Entry 8PB9 (electron microscopy, 3.30 A resolution); this record covers chains D and E of the 5 polymer chains in the assembly.

== Chain D (and E) ==
Name: Transcriptional regulator FleQ
From: Pseudomonas aeruginosa PAO1
Notes: chain E of this document is another copy of the same molecule, construct and numbering; everything in this record applies to it too
UniProt: G3XCV0 (FLEQ_PSEAE); numbering as in UniProt (aligned over 2-394)
Sequence (396 residues; each row starts with the number of its first residue; numbers below 1 keep their minus sign (Met-1 is residue -1)):
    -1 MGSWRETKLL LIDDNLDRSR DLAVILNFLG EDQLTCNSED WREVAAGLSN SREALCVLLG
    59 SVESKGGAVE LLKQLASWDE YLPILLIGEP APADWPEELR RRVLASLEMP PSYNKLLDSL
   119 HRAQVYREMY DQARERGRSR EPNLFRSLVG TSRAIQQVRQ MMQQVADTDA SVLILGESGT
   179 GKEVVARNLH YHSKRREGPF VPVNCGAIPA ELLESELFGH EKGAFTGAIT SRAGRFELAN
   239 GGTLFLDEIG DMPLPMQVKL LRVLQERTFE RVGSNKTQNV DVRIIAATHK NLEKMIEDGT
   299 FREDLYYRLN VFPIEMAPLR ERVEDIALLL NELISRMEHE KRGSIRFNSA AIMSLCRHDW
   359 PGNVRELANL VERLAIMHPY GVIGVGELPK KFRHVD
Unresolved in the structure: -1 to 3, 394 (chain E: -1 to 2, 130-141)
Differences from the reference sequence: initiating methionine (-1); expression tag (0-1)
UniProt features mapped onto this chain:
  - binding site (3',3'-c-di-GMP): Leu142, Asn186 to Tyr189, Glu330 to Gly341
  - binding site (ADP): Val147, Gly177 to Val182, Arg334, Arg363
  - mutagenesis: Phe26 (F26N: Almost complete loss of biofilm formation), His119 (H119N: About 50% loss of biofilm formation), Arg144 (R144A: Almost complete loss of biofilm formation), Arg185 (R185A: Almost complete loss of biofilm formation; R185E: More than 75% repressed pel transcription), Asn186 (N186A: More than 75% repressed pel transcription), Glu330 (E330A: More than 75% repressed pel transcription), Arg334 (R334E: More than 75% repressed pel transcription)
Ligand contacts:
  - c-di-GMP (C2E; 9,9'-[(2R,3R,3aS,5S,7aR,9R,10R,10aS,12S,14aR)-3,5,10,12-tetrahydroxy-5,12-dioxidooctahydro-2H,7H-difuro[3,2-d:3',2'-j][1,3,7,9,2,8]tetraoxadiphosphacyclododecine-2,9-diyl]bis(2-amino-1,9-dihydro-6H-purin-6-one)), molecule 1: Arg136, Arg138, Leu142, Phe143, Arg144, Val182, Arg185, Asn186, Tyr189, His190
  - c-di-GMP (C2E), molecule 2: Arg138, Phe143, Arg144, Glu330, Ser333, Arg334, His337
Reported in the primary citation:
  - binding site for c-di-GMP: Arg138, Arg144, Arg151, Arg185, Glu330, Arg334
  - self-association interface (contacts with another copy of this molecule): Thr149

== How chain D and chain E interact ==
Residue-residue contacts - 61 pairs, chain D then chain E:
  Arg18(D) - Asp15(E)  salt bridge
  Arg18(D) - Arg18(E)
  Arg18(D) - Asp19(E)  salt bridge
  Asp19(D) - Val22(E)
  Val22(D) - Asp19(E)
  Val22(D) - Val22(E)  hydrophobic
  Val22(D) - Ile23(E)  hydrophobic
  Ile23(D) - Val22(E)
  Ile23(D) - Phe26(E)  hydrophobic
  Phe26(D) - Ile23(E)  hydrophobic
  Phe26(D) - Phe26(E)  hydrophobic
  Phe26(D) - Pro109(E)
  Phe26(D) - Ser110(E)
  Phe26(D) - Tyr111(E)
  Phe26(D) - Leu114(E)  hydrophobic
  Pro109(D) - Phe26(E)
  Ser110(D) - Phe26(E)
  Tyr111(D) - Phe26(E)  hydrophobic
  Tyr111(D) - Tyr111(E)  hydrogen bond
  Tyr111(D) - Asp357(E)  hydrogen bond
  Asn112(D) - His356(E)  hydrogen bond
  Asn112(D) - Lys389(E)  hydrogen bond (side chain-backbone)
  Asn112(D) - His392(E)  hydrogen bond
  Lys113(D) - Val393(E)
  Leu114(D) - Phe26(E)  hydrophobic
  Arg144(D) - Arg151(E)
  Leu146(D) - Thr149(E)
  Val147(D) - Glu322(E)
  Thr149(D) - Leu326(E)
  Thr149(D) - Asn329(E)  hydrogen bond
  Arg157(D) - Thr149(E)
  Ala325(D) - Ser347(E)
  Ala325(D) - Met351(E)
  Leu326(D) - Glu322(E)
  Leu326(D) - Ala325(E)  hydrophobic
  Leu326(D) - Ile350(E)  hydrophobic
  Leu328(D) - Met351(E)  hydrophobic
  Asn329(D) - Val321(E)
  Asn329(D) - Cys354(E)
  Asn329(D) - Arg355(E)
  Glu330(D) - Glu322(E)
  Ile332(D) - Met351(E)  hydrophobic
  Glu336(D) - Arg355(E)  salt bridge
  Arg344(D) - Arg355(E)
  Arg344(D) - Val393(E)
  Arg344(D) - Asp394(E)
  Phe345(D) - Val393(E)
  Phe345(D) - Asp394(E)  hydrogen bond (backbone-backbone)
  Asn346(D) - Asp394(E)
  Ser347(D) - Ala348(E)
  Ser347(D) - Val383(E)
  Ile350(D) - Ser347(E)
  Ile350(D) - Ala348(E)  hydrophobic
  Ile350(D) - Met351(E)  hydrophobic
  Met351(D) - Asn346(E)
  Met351(D) - Ser347(E)
  Cys354(D) - Ser347(E)  hydrogen bond
  Gly379(D) - Asp394(E)
  Val380(D) - Asp394(E)
  Ile381(D) - Asp394(E)
  Gly382(D) - Asp394(E)
Also at the interface, not in a pair above, chain D (39 interface residues in all): Pro108, Leu115, Arg120, His190, Ser342
Also at the interface, not in a pair above, chain E (35 interface residues in all): Asn25, Leu27, Gln154, Arg391

== Overview ==
39 residues of chain D and 35 residues of chain E are in contact, with 8 hydrogen bonds and 3 salt bridges.
Among the polar pairs are Arg18(D)-Asp15(E), Arg18(D)-Asp19(E) and Glu336(D)-Arg355(E). Chain D binds
c-di-GMP. The paper reports a binding site for c-di-GMP at Arg138(D), Arg144(D) and Arg151(D) among others; a
self-association interface involving Thr149(D).
Chain D and chain E are both Transcriptional regulator FleQ (Pseudomonas aeruginosa PAO1); the structure,
Cryo-EM structure of the c-di-GMP-bound FleQ-FleN master regulator complex from Pseudomonas aeruginosa, was
determined by electron microscopy together with 8P53 from the same study.
